9IKJ - chains H and K of the 16 polymer chains in the assembly; structure by electron microscopy, 3.22 A resolution.

# Chain H (and K)
Protein: Tlp-1
From: algae metagenome
Notes: chain K of this document is another copy of the same molecule, construct and numbering; everything in this record applies to it too
Chain sequence (236 residues; each row starts with the number of its first residue):
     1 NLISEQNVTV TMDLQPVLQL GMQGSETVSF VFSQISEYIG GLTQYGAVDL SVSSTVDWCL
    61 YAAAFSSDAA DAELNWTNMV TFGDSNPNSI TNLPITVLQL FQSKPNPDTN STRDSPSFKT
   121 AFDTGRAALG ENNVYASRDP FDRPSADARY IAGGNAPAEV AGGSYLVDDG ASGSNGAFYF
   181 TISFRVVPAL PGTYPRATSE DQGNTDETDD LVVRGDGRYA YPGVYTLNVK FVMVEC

# Interface between chain H and chain K
Residue-residue contacts (6; chain H residue first):
  L166(H) - F82(K)  hydrophobic
  L166(H) - G83(K)  hydrogen bond (backbone-backbone)
  V167(H) - F82(K)  hydrophobic
  D168(H) - G83(K)
  D168(H) - D84(K)
  S172(H) - D84(K)
Other interface residues (no listed pair), chain K (5 interface residues in all): V80, T81

# In short
4 residues of chain H and 5 residues of chain K are in contact, with 1 hydrogen bond. The hydrogen-bonded pair
L166(H)-G83(K) is a backbone contact.
Both chains are Tlp-1 (algae metagenome). Entry 9IKJ (Cryo-EM structure of TLP-1a) was determined by electron
microscopy, deposited together with 9IKK.
